Entry 8YPU (electron microscopy, 2.97 A resolution); this record covers chains A and C of the 4 polymer chains in the assembly.

# Chain A
Molecule: Membrane protein
Organism: Bacteroides fragilis
UniProtKB: A0A2M9UVJ9 (A0A2M9UVJ9_BACFG); numbering as in UniProt (aligned over 19-441)
Amino-acid sequence (423 residues; numbered 19 to 441; the number before each row is that of its first residue):
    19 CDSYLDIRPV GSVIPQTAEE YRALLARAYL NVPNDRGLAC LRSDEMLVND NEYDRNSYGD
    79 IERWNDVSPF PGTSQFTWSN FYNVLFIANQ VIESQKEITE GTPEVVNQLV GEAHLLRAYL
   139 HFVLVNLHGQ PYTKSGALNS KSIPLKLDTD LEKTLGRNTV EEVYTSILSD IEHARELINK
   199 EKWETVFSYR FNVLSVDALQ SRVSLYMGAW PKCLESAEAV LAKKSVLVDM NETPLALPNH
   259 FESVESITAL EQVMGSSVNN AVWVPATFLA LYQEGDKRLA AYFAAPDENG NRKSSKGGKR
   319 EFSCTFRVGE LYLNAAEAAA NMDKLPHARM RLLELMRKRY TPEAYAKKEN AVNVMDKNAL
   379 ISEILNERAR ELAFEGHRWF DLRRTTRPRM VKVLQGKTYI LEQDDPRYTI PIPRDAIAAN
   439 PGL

# Chain C
Molecule: SusC/RagA family TonB-linked outer membrane protein
Organism: Bacteroides fragilis
UniProtKB: A0A642HUG1 (A0A642HUG1_BACFG); residues 115-1101 here = UniProt positions 115-1101
Amino-acid sequence (987 residues; row label = number of the first residue in the row):
   115 DAVVVTGYQT VERRKLTAAV GKLNISDETI GAVKSIDQAL AGQIAGLSVT STSGAPGAPA
   175 KIRIRGTSSL NGTQDPLWVL DGIPLEGTDV PQSNVLNDVS NIQQSSIAGL NPADIENITV
   235 LKDAAATAIY GARAANGVIV ITTKKGKVGK PVINFSSKFT YMPTLSTNRL NMLNSQEKVD
   295 LELELLRSNF AYGDNKGGVS KIISGYGLTD AYKKGGWSAL TPEAQTDISR LRNTETDWGD
   355 ILFRDAFNQE YSLSLSGGNE RVTYYTSIGY YQENGNVKGV GLDRLNIVAK TSYKVNRMLK
   415 FGVSLFVNRR NNKTYLTDTY GLVNPVYYSR KANPYYQPFD ANGNYVYDFD VQNNSDTDLG
   475 FNIFEERKNT SNEETINALS SIFDAELRFN DKLKFTTQLG LQLDKASKEQ IADKESFSMR
   535 IIRKNSKYWD SASQSNKYFI PDGGVHKAYE NTNSQITWKA MGEYRDSFND IHELEVMVGT
   595 ELRKTWYETL FSAGYGFDRQ TLTTKPVVFP DEDRARQFPL HQKTYKENAY VSFFSTASYS
   655 LMNRYTFGGS IRFDGSDLFG VDKKYRYLPL YSVSGLWRLS NEPFMQGTRK WMDNLAFRVS
   715 YGIQGNIDKN TSPFLLGKYI VDNILPGGSE HMIDINSAPN KKLRWEKTQS VNVGLDFSVL
   775 NQALNLSVDY YYRKGTDLIG KQMLPLETGF VSTNINWASM VNKGVEVSLS TRNVATKNFS
   835 WYTNLNFAYN NNKVLREAIP EAQTIPGREG YPVDAIFAIK TAGLDEEGYP LFYDKEGKKV
   895 TLKELYRLQD PFGLGFTVNS DVTPAEERSF YSYIGSQDTP YTGGLINTFS YKNWELTANL
   955 SFNLGGYVRT TPSYNFINFD RGQNVNSDIL DRWTPENTDG RLPALITSEK RADEYYWYDQ
  1015 KSEIYKNLDI WVKKLNYFRL QNLRLGYRLP EKMTKSLGMG SASVAIEGRN LLVFGSSYKN
  1075 FLDPESMYNP YAPPIPKSIT FSLNLNF
Sequence notes: variant Leu778 (Ile in A0A642HUG1)

# Chain A / chain C interface
Residue-residue contacts - 100 pairs, chain A then chain C:
  Cys19(A) with Ile570(C); Trp572(C), hydrophobic; Leu596(C), hydrophobic
  Asp20(A) with Leu596(C); Arg597(C); Lys598(C); Ala643(C); Tyr644(C); Val645(C)
  Leu23(A) with Ala643(C); Tyr644(C); Val645(C), hydrophobic; Gly669(C); Ser670(C); Asp671(C)
  Asp24(A) with Asp671(C)
  Ile25(A) with Lys598(C); Glu641(C); Ala643(C), hydrophobic; Asp671(C); Phe728(C)
  Pro27(A) with Ser726(C); Phe728(C)
  Val28(A) with Tyr639(C)
  Ser30(A) with Leu730(C); Gly731(C)
  Val31(A) with Leu729(C); Leu730(C); Gly731(C), hydrogen bond (backbone-backbone); Tyr733(C), hydrophobic; Ile747(C), hydrophobic
  Ile32(A) with Leu729(C); Leu730(C), hydrophobic
  Pro33(A) with Leu729(C); Ile747(C), hydrophobic
  Glu38(A) with Tyr733(C); Ile747(C)
  Ala41(A) with His745(C); Met746(C); Ile747(C), hydrogen bond (backbone-backbone)
  Leu42(A) with Leu729(C), hydrophobic; Ile747(C), hydrophobic
  Ala44(A) with Ile738(C); Glu744(C); Met746(C)
  Arg45(A) with Ile734(C); Met746(C); Ile747(C); Asp748(C)
  Tyr47(A) with Ile738(C), hydrophobic
  Leu48(A) with Asp736(C); Ile738(C), hydrophobic; Met746(C), hydrophobic
  Trp96(A) with Glu801(C), hydrogen bond
  Ser97(A) with Leu800(C)
  Tyr100(A) with Leu800(C); Glu801(C); Gly803(C)
  Asn101(A) with Gly803(C)
  Phe104(A) with Pro753(C); Gly803(C); Phe804(C), hydrophobic
  Ile105(A) with Ile749(C), hydrophobic
  Gln108(A) with Pro753(C)
  Pro162(A) with Glu801(C)
  Lys164(A) with Glu801(C), hydrogen bond (side chain-backbone); Thr802(C); Gly803(C)
  Asp168(A) with Lys756(C); Thr802(C)
  Leu169(A) with Ala752(C), hydrophobic; Asn754(C); Leu798(C); Thr802(C); Phe804(C), hydrophobic
  Glu170(A) with Asn754(C); Lys756(C); Arg758(C), salt bridge
  Thr203(A) with Leu739(C)
  Val204(A) with Leu739(C); Pro740(C); Gly741(C); Gly742(C)
  Phe205(A) with Glu744(C)
  Ser206(A) with Leu739(C)
  Tyr207(A) with Ile738(C), hydrophobic; Glu744(C), hydrogen bond
  Arg208(A) with Glu744(C), salt bridge
  Phe259(A) with Leu739(C), hydrophobic; Pro740(C)
  Ala267(A) with Leu739(C)
  Arg318(A) with Ile738(C), hydrogen bond (side chain-backbone)
  Glu319(A) with Pro740(C)
  Ser321(A) with Leu739(C)
  Asp433(A) with Leu800(C)
  Ala434(A) with Leu800(C)
  Ala437(A) with Pro799(C), hydrophobic; Leu800(C)
  Asn438(A) with Glu801(C), hydrogen bond
  Leu441(A) with Glu801(C)
Interface residues without a listed pair, chain A (51 interface residues in all): Ser21, Arg26, Lys171, Thr172, Leu173
Interface residues without a listed pair, chain C (52 interface residues in all): Leu513, Asn642, Arg680, Tyr681, Lys732, Thr807, Ile809, Asn810

# In short
51 residues of chain A face 52 of chain C across their interface; the contacts include 7 hydrogen bonds and 2
salt bridges. Among the polar pairs are Glu170(A)-Arg758(C), Arg208(A)-Glu744(C) and Trp96(A)-Glu801(C).
Chain A is Membrane protein and chain C is SusC/RagA family TonB-linked outer membrane protein, both from
Bacteroides fragilis; the structure, Cryo-EM structure of ButCD complex, was determined by electron
microscopy.
